PDB entry 4YIG | X-ray diffraction, 2.70 A resolution | chains A and B of the 4 polymer chains in the assembly

== Chain A ==
Molecule: Uracil-DNA glycosylase
Source organism: Vaccinia virus (strain Copenhagen)
Notes: EC 3.2.2.27
Reference sequence: P20536 (UNG_VACCC); residue numbers follow UniProt; this construct covers 1-218
Sequence (232 residues; numbered -13 to 218; the number before each row is that of its first residue; numbers below 1 keep their minus sign (Met-13 is residue -13)):
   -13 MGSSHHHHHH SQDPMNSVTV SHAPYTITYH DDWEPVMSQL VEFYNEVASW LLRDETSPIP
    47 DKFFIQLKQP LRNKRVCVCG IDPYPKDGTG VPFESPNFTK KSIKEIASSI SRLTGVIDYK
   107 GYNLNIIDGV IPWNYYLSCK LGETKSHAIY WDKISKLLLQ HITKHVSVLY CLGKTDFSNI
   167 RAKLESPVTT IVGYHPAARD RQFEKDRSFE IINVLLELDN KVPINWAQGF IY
Disordered / not traced: -13 to -2
Differences from the reference sequence: initiating methionine (-13); expression tag (-12 to 0)
Ligand contacts: uracil (URA): Gly66, Ile67, Asp68, Pro69, Tyr70, Pro78, Phe79, Ser88, Asn120, His181
What the authors report for this chain:
  - binding site for the 10-nt DNA strand: Asp68, Pro69, Tyr70, Ser88, Thr130, Gly159, Lys160, Thr161, Tyr180, His181, Arg185
  - binding site for uracil: Ile67, Phe79, Asn120
  - conformationally variable residues (loop rearrangement, side-chain flip): Ile67, His181, Pro182 to Phe189
  - catalytic residues: Asp68, His181 (citing earlier work)
  - mutagenesis - K131V, R187V: decreased catalytic activity (UNG activity) (citing earlier work)
  - mutagenesis - K160V: unchanged catalytic activity (UNG activity) (citing earlier work)

== Chain B ==
Molecule: DNA polymerase processivity factor component A20
Source organism: Vaccinia virus
Reference sequence: P20995 (A20_VACCC); residue numbers follow UniProt; this construct covers 3-50
Sequence (52 residues; row label = number of the first residue in the row; numbers below 1 keep their minus sign (Gly-1 is residue -1)):
    -1 GAMASSADLT NLKELLSLYK SLRFSDSAAI EKYNSLVEWG TSTYWKIGVQ KV
Disordered / not traced: -1 to 0
Differences from the reference sequence: expression tag (-1 to 2)

== Chain A / chain B interface ==
Contacting residue pairs - 39 pairs, chain A then chain B:
  Arg167(A) with Ser40(B), hydrogen bond (side chain-backbone); Thr41(B), hydrogen bond (side chain-backbone); Tyr42(B); Trp43(B)
  Leu170(A) with Trp43(B)
  Ser172(A) with Trp43(B)
  Pro173(A) with Trp43(B); Lys44(B)
  Val174(A) with Tyr42(B); Trp43(B)
  Thr175(A) with Tyr42(B); Lys44(B), hydrogen bond (side chain-backbone); Ile45(B)
  Thr176(A) with Tyr42(B), hydrogen bond (backbone-backbone); Trp43(B)
  Ile177(A) with Tyr42(B), hydrophobic
  Tyr180(A) with Met1(B), hydrogen bond
  Lys191(A) with Met1(B); Ser3(B)
  Asp192(A) with Ser3(B)
  Arg193(A) with Ser3(B), hydrogen bond (backbone-side chain); Ser4(B); Leu7(B)
  Glu196(A) with Leu7(B)
  Ile197(A) with Ser3(B); Leu7(B), hydrophobic; Leu10(B), hydrophobic; Tyr42(B)
  Val200(A) with Leu7(B), hydrophobic; Leu10(B)
  Leu201(A) with Leu10(B), hydrophobic; Ile45(B), hydrophobic
  Glu203(A) with Leu14(B); Lys18(B), salt bridge
  Leu204(A) with Leu13(B), hydrophobic; Leu14(B), hydrophobic; Gly46(B); Val47(B)
  Asp205(A) with Gly46(B)
Other interface residues (no listed pair), chain A (20 interface residues in all): Ser194
Other interface residues (no listed pair), chain B (18 interface residues in all): Asp6, Lys11

== In short ==
The interface between chain A and chain B involves 20 residues on one side and 18 on the other; the contacts
include 6 hydrogen bonds and 1 salt bridge. Among the polar pairs are Glu203(A)-Lys18(B), Arg167(A)-Ser40(B)
and Arg167(A)-Thr41(B). From the paper: catalytic residues Asp68(A) and His181(A); K131V and R187V of chain A
reduce catalytic activity (UNG activity).
Chain A is Uracil-DNA glycosylase (Vaccinia virus (strain Copenhagen)) and chain B is DNA polymerase
processivity factor component A20 (Vaccinia virus); the structure, vaccinia virus D4/A20(1-50) in complex with
dsDNA containing an abasic site and free uracyl, was determined by X-ray diffraction together with 4YGM from
the same study.
